Entry 8ABY (electron microscopy, 3.70 A resolution); this record covers chains D and N of the 8 polymer chains in the assembly.

== Chain D ==
Protein: DNA-directed RNA polymerase subunit beta'
Organism: Escherichia coli K-12
Notes: EC 2.7.7.6
UniProt: P0A8T8 (RPOC_ECO57); residues 1-1406 here = UniProt positions 1-1406
Chain sequence (1406 residues; each row starts with the number of its first residue):
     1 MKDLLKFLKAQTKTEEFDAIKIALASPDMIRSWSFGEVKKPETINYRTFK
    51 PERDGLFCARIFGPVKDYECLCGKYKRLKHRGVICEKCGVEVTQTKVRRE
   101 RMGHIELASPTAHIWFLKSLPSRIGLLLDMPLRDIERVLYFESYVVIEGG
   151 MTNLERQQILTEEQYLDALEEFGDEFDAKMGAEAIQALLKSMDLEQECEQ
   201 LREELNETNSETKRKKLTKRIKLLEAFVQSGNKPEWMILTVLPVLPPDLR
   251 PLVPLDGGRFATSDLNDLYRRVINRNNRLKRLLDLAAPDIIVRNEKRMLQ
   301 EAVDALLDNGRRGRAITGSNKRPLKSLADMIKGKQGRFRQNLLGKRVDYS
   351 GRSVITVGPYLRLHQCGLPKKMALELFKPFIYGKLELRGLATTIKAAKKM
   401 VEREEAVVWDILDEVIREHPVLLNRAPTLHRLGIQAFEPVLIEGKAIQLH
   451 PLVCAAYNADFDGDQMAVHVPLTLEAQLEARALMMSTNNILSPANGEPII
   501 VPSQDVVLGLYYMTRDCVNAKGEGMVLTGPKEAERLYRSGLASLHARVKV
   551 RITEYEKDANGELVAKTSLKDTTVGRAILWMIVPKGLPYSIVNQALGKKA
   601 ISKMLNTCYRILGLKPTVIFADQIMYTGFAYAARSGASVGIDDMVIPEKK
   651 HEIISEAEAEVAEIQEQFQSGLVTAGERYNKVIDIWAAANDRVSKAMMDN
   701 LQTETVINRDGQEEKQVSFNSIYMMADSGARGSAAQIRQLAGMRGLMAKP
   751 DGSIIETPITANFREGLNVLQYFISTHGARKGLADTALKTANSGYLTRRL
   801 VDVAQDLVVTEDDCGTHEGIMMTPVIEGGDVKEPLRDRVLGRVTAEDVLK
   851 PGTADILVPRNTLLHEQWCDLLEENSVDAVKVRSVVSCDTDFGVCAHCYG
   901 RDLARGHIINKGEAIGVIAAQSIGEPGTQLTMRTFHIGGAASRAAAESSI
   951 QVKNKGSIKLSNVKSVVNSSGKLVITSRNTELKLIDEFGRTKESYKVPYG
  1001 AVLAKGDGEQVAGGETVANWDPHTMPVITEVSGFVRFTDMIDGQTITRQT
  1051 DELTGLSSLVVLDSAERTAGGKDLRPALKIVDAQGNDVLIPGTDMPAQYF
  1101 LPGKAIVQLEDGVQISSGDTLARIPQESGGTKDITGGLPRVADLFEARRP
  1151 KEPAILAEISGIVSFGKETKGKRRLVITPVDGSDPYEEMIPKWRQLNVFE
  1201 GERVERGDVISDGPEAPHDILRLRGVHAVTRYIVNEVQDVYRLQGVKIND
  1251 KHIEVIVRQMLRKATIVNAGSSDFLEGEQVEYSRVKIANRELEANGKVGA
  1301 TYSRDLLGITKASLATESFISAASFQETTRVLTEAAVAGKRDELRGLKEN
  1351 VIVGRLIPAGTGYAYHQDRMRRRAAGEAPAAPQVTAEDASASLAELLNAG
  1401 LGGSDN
Not modelled in the structure: 1-15, 934-947, 1127-1135, 1374-1406
Bound ions: Zn2+ site 1: Cys-72, Cys-85, Cys-88; Mg2+: Asp-460, Asp-462, Asp-464 (shared with 1 residue of chain R); Zn2+ site 2: Cys-814, Cys-888, Cys-895, Cys-898
Curated features (UniProtKB/Swiss-Prot):
  - binding site (Zn(2+)): Cys-70, Cys-72, Cys-85, Cys-88, Cys-814, Cys-888, Cys-895, Cys-898
  - binding site (Mg(2+)): Asp-460, Asp-462, Asp-464
  - modified residue: Lys-972 (N6-acetyllysine)

== Chain N ==
Molecule: Non-template DNA
Sequence (44 nucleotides; numbered 1 to 44; the number before each row is that of its first residue):
     1 GGTCAGTACGTCGCCGCTACGAGGCGCTTTTGACCTCCCCCGGC
Not modelled in the structure: 1-25, 39-44

== Chain D / chain N interface ==
Residue-residue contacts (8; chain D residue first):
  Arg-133(D) / DA33(N)  hydrogen bond to the phosphate
  Arg-133(D) / DC34(N)  salt bridge to the phosphate
  Lys-219(D) / DG32(N)  salt bridge to the phosphate
  Arg-1148(D) / DT29(N)  salt bridge to the phosphate
  Arg-1148(D) / DT30(N)  salt bridge to the phosphate
  Lys-1170(D) / DC38(N)  hydrogen bond to the phosphate
  Lys-1311(D) / DT30(N)  hydrogen bond to the phosphate
  Lys-1311(D) / DT31(N)  salt bridge to the phosphate
Other interface residues (no listed pair), chain D (7 interface residues in all): Leu-120, Lys-216
Other interface residues (no listed pair), chain N (8 interface residues in all): DT28

== Summary ==
7 residues of chain D face 8 of chain N across their interface; the contacts include 3 hydrogen bonds and 5
salt bridges. Polar contacts include Arg-133(D)/DA33(N), Lys-1170(D)/DC38(N) and Lys-1311(D)/DT30(N). UniProt
lists 8 Zn2+-binding residues and 3 Mg2+-binding residues on chain D.
Chain D is DNA-directed RNA polymerase subunit beta' (Escherichia coli K-12) and chain N is Non-template DNA;
the structure, RNA polymerase bound to purified in vitro transcribed regulatory RNA putL - pause prone, closed
clamp ..., was determined by electron microscopy together with 8ABZ, 8AC0, 8AC1, 8AC2, 8ACP and 8AD1 from the
same study.
